6IRO - chains L and I of the 11 polymer chains in the assembly; structure by electron microscopy, 3.40 A resolution.

[Chain L]
Molecule: ISWI chromatin-remodeling complex ATPase ISW1
Organism: Saccharomyces cerevisiae (strain ATCC 204508 / S288c)
Notes: EC 3.6.4.-
Reference sequence: P38144 (ISW1_YEAST); numbering as in UniProt (aligned over 69-1129)
Sequence (1061 residues; numbered 69 to 1129; the number before each row is that of its first residue):
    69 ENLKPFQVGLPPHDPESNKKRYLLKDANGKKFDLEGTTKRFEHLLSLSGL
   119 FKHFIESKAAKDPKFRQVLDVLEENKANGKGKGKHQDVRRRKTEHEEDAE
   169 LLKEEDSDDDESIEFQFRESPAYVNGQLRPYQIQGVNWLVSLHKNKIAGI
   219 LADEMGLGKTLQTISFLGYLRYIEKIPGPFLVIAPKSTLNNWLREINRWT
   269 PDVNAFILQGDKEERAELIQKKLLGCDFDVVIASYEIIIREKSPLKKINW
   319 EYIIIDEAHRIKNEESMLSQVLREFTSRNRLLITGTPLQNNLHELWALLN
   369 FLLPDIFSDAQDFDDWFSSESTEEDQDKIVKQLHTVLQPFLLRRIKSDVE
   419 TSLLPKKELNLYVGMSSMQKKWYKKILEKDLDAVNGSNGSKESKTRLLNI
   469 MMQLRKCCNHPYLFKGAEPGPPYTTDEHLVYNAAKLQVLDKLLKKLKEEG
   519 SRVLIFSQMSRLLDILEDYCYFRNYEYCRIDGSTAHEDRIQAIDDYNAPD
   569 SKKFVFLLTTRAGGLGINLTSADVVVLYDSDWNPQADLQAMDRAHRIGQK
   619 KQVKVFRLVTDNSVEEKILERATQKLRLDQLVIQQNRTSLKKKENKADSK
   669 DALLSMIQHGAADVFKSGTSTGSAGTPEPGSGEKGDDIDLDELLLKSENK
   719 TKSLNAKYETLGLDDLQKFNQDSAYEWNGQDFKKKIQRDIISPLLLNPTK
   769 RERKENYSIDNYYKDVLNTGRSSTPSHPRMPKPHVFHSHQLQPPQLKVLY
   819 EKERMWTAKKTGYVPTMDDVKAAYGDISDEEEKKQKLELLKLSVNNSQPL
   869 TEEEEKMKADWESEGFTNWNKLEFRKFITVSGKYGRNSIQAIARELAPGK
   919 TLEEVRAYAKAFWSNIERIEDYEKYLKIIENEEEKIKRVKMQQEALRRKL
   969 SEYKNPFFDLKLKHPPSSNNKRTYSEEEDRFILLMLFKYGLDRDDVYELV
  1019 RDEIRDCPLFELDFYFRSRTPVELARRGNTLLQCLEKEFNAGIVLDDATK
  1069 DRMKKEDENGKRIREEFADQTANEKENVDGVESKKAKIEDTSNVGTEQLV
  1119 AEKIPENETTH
Unresolved in the structure: 69-100, 127-131, 144-183, 449-459, 653-1129
Differences from the reference sequence: engineered mutation Lys483 (Asp in P38144)
Small-molecule neighbours: ADP (adenosine-5'-diphosphate): Gln195, Arg197, Gln200, Met223, Gly224, Leu225, Gly226, Lys227, Thr228, Leu229, Glu263, Arg266, Trp267, Glu325

[Chain I]
Molecule: 167-nt DNA strand
Organism: Escherichia coli K-12
Sequence (167 nucleotides; each row starts with the number of its first residue):
     1 CTCGAGAATCCCGGTGCCGAGGCCGCTCAATTGGTCGTAGACAGCTCTAG
    51 CACCGCTTAAACGCACGTACGCGCTGTCCCCCGCGTTTTAACCGCCAAGG
   101 GGATTACTCCCTAGTCTCCAGGCACGTGTCAGATATATACATCCGATAGC
   151 TTGTCGAGAAGTACTAG
Unresolved in the structure: 1, 148-167

[Chain L / chain I interface]
Residue-residue contacts (14; chain L residue first):
  Arg328(L) - DC95(I)  salt bridge to the phosphate
  Lys330(L) - DC96(I)  phosphate contact
  Lys330(L) - DA97(I)  salt bridge to the phosphate
  Asn331(L) - DC96(I)  phosphate contact
  Ser334(L) - DC95(I)  phosphate contact
  Met335(L) - DC95(I)  hydrogen bond to the phosphate
  Leu336(L) - DC95(I)  hydrogen bond to the phosphate
  Gln357(L) - DA97(I)  phosphate contact
  Asn358(L) - DA97(I)  hydrogen bond to the phosphate
  Ile468(L) - DG100(I)  phosphate contact
  Trp600(L) - DA98(I)  phosphate contact
  Asn601(L) - DC96(I)  phosphate contact
  Asn601(L) - DA97(I)  hydrogen bond to the phosphate
  Lys643(L) - DA98(I)  salt bridge to the phosphate
Also at the interface, not in a pair above, chain L (15 interface residues in all): Lys314, Met469, Arg579
Also at the interface, not in a pair above, chain I (8 interface residues in all): DC17, DG94, DG99

[In short]
15 residues of chain L and 8 residues of chain I are in contact, with 4 hydrogen bonds and 3 salt bridges.
Among the polar pairs are Met335(L)-DC95(I), Leu336(L)-DC95(I) and Asn358(L)-DA97(I). Ligands of chain L: ADP.
Chain L is ISWI chromatin-remodeling complex ATPase ISW1 (Saccharomyces cerevisiae (strain ATCC 204508 /
S288c)) and chain I is a 167-nt DNA strand (Escherichia coli K-12); the structure, the crosslinked complex of
ISWI-nucleosome in the ADP-bound state, was determined by electron microscopy (same publication as 6JYL and
6K1P).
